5EQ7 - chain A; structure by X-ray diffraction, 1.19 A resolution.

[Chain A]
Protein: Inositol monophosphatase
Source organism: Medicago truncatula
UniProtKB: G7J7Q5 (G7J7Q5_MEDTR); numbering as in UniProt (aligned over 53-326)
Sequence (277 residues; each row starts with the number of its first residue):
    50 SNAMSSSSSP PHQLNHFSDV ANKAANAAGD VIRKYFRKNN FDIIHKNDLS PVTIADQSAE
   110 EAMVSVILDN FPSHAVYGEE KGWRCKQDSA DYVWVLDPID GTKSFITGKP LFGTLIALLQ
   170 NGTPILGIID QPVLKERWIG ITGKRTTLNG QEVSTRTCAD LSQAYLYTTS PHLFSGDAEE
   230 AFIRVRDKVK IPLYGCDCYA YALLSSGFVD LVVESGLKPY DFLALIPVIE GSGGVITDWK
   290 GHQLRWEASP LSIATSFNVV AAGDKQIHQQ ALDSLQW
Not modelled in the structure: 50-61, 91-97
Differences from the reference sequence: expression tag (50-52)
Modified / non-standard residues: Lys158 (N-methyl-lysine; MLZ)
Covalently attached groups: covalent link Lys158-Cys245
What the authors report for this chain:
  - self-association interface (contacts with another copy of this molecule); pairs are residue here / residue on that copy: Lys158-Cys245
  - contacts within the chain: Asp146-Asp270
  - binding site for phosphate ion: Asp146, Asp270
  - catalytic residues: Thr151 (proposed by the authors, not directly observed)

[Overview]
The paper reports the catalytic residue Thr151; a binding site for phosphate ion at Asp146 and Asp270.
Chain A is Inositol monophosphatase (Medicago truncatula); the structure, Crystal structure of Medicago
truncatula Histidinol-Phosphate Phosphatase (MtHPP) in complex with free phosphate, was determined by X-ray
diffraction together with 5EQ8 and 5EQA from the same study.
